3HMP - chain A; structure by X-ray diffraction, 2.30 A resolution.

== Chain A ==
Molecule: Dual specificity protein kinase TTK
Organism: Homo sapiens
Notes: EC 2.7.12.1; fragment: CATALYTIC DOMAIN, residues 510-809
UniProtKB: P33981 (TTK_HUMAN); residue numbers follow UniProt; this construct covers 510-809
Sequence (342 residues; numbered 468 to 809; the number before each row is that of its first residue):
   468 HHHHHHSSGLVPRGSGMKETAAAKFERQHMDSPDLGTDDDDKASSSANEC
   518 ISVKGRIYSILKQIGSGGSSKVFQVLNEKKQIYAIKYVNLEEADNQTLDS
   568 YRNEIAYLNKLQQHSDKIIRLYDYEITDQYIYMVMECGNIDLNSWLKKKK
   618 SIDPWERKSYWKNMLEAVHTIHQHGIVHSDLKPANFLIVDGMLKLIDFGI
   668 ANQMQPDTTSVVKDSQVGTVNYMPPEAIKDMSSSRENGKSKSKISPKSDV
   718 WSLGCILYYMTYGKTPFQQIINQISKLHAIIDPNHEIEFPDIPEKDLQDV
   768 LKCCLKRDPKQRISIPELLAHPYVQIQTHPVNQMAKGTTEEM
Unresolved in the structure: 468-515, 672-681, 699-709, 795-809
Construct notes: expression tag (468-509)
Residues lining bound ligands:
  - polyethylene glycol fragment (7PE; 2-(2-(2-(2-(2-(2-ethoxyethoxy)ethoxy)ethoxy)ethoxy)ethoxy)ethanol): Ser537, Val539, Lys553, Val555, Tyr568, Glu571, Ile572, Leu575, Met600, Met602, Ile663, Asp664, Ala668, Met671
  - CX4 (7-chloro-N-(cyclopropylmethyl)quinazolin-4-amine): Lys529, Ile531, Val539, Gln541, Ala551, Ile586, Met602, Glu603, Cys604, Gly605, Asn606, Ile607, Asp608, Leu654, Ile663

== Overview ==
Ligands of chain A: compound CX4 and polyethylene glycol fragment.
Chain A is Dual specificity protein kinase TTK (Homo sapiens); the structure, Crystal structure of human Mps1
catalytic domain in complex with a quinazolin ligand Compound 4, was determined by X-ray diffraction,
deposited together with 3HMN and 3HMO.
